6QUM - chains G and H of the 26 polymer chains in the assembly; structure by electron microscopy, 3.25 A resolution.

== Chain G ==
Name: V-type ATP synthase subunit D
From: Thermus thermophilus (strain HB8 / ATCC 27634 / DSM 579)
Reference sequence: O87880 (VATD_THET8); residue numbers follow UniProt; this construct covers 1-223
Chain sequence (223 residues; each row starts with the number of its first residue):
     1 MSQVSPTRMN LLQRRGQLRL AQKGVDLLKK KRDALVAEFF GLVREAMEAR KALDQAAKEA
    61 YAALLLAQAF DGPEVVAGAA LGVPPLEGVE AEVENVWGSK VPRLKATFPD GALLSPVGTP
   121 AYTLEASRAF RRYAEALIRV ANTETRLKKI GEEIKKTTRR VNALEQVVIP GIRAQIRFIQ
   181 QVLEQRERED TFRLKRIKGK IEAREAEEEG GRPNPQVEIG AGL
Disordered / not traced: 1-2, 210-223

== Chain H ==
Name: V-type ATP synthase subunit F
From: Thermus thermophilus (strain HB8 / ATCC 27634 / DSM 579)
Reference sequence: P74903 (VATF_THET8); residue numbers follow UniProt; this construct covers 1-104
Chain sequence (104 residues; each row starts with the number of its first residue):
     1 MAVIADPETA QGFRLAGLEG YGASSAEEAQ SLLETLVERG GYALVAVDEA LLPDPERAVE
    61 RLMRGRDLPV LLPIAGLKEA FQGHDVEGYM RELVRKTIGF DIKL

== Chain G / chain H interface ==
Residue-residue contacts (47; chain G residue first):
  F39(G) - T97(H)
  F39(G) - I98(H)  hydrophobic
  M47(G) - M90(H)  hydrophobic
  R50(G) - V86(H)
  R50(G) - Y89(H)  hydrogen bond
  K51(G) - E87(H)  salt bridge
  D54(G) - G83(H)
  D54(G) - V86(H)
  K58(G) - A80(H)
  Y61(G) - T9(H)
  Y61(G) - G76(H)
  Y61(G) - L77(H)
  L64(G) - E8(H)
  L65(G) - E8(H)
  L65(G) - L77(H)  hydrophobic
  Q68(G) - E8(H)  hydrogen bond
  Q68(G) - Q11(H)
  A80(G) - Q11(H)
  A80(G) - R14(H)
  A80(G) - L15(H)
  V83(G) - G17(H)
  P84(G) - G17(H)
  P85(G) - G17(H)
  L86(G) - G17(H)
  E87(G) - Y42(H)  hydrogen bond
  V89(G) - M1(H)
  V89(G) - Y42(H)  hydrophobic
  L104(G) - A43(H)
  L104(G) - L44(H)  hydrophobic
  L104(G) - V70(H)  hydrophobic
  T123(G) - L15(H)
  A126(G) - L15(H)
  S127(G) - L15(H)
  F130(G) - G12(H)
  F130(G) - F13(H)  hydrophobic
  F130(G) - A16(H)  hydrophobic
  Y133(G) - F13(H)  hydrophobic
  Y133(G) - I74(H)
  A134(G) - L18(H)  hydrophobic
  L137(G) - A46(H)  hydrophobic
  L137(G) - L72(H)
  L137(G) - I74(H)  hydrophobic
  I138(G) - L44(H)  hydrophobic
  A141(G) - L72(H)  hydrophobic
  E144(G) - Y89(H)
  K148(G) - E56(H)  salt bridge
  G151(G) - T97(H)
Other interface residues (no listed pair), chain G (40 interface residues in all): V43, A46, V76, L81, G88, V140, L147, E152, I154, K155
Other interface residues (no listed pair), chain H (35 interface residues in all): P73, A75, F81, Q82, L93, V94

== In short ==
40 residues of chain G and 35 residues of chain H are in contact, with 3 hydrogen bonds and 2 salt bridges.
Among the polar pairs are K51(G)-E87(H), K148(G)-E56(H) and R50(G)-Y89(H).
Chain G is V-type ATP synthase subunit D and chain H is V-type ATP synthase subunit F, both from Thermus
thermophilus (strain HB8 / ATCC 27634 / DSM 579); the structure, Thermus thermophilus V/A-type
ATPase/synthase, rotational state 1, was determined by electron microscopy (same publication as 6R0W, 6R0Y,
6R0Z and 6R10).
